PDB entry 6SI8 | electron microscopy, 3.40 A resolution | chains B and D of the 4 polymer chains in the assembly

== Chain B (and D) ==
Protein: Glucose-1-phosphate adenylyltransferase
From: Escherichia coli
Notes: EC 2.7.7.27; chain D of this document is another copy of the same molecule, construct and numbering; everything in this record applies to it too
UniProt: P0A6V1 (GLGC_ECOLI); residues 1-431 here = UniProt positions 1-431
Chain sequence (431 residues; row label = number of the first residue in the row):
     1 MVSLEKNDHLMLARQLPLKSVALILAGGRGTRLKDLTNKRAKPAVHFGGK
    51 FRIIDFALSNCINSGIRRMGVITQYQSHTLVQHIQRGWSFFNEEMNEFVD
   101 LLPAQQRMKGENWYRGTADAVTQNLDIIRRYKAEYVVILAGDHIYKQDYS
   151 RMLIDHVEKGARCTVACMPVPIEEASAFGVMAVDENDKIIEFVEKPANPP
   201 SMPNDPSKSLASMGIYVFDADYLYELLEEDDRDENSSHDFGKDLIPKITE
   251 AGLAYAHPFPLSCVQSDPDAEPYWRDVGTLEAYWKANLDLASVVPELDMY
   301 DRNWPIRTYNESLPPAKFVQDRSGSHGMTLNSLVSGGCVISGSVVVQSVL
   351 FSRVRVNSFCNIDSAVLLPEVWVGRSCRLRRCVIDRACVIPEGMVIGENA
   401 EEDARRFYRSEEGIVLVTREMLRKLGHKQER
Not modelled in the structure: 1-6
Curated features (UniProtKB/Swiss-Prot):
  - binding site (beta-D-fructose 1,6-bisphosphate): Lys-39, Arg-419 to Arg-423, Gln-429 to Arg-431
  - binding site (AMP): Arg-40, His-46, Arg-52, Arg-130, Glu-370, Arg-386
  - binding site (alpha-D-glucose 1-phosphate): Tyr-114, Gly-179, Glu-194, Lys-195, Ser-212
  - site (Could play a key role in the communication between the regulatory and the substrate sites): Gln-74, Trp-113
  - natural variant: Ala-44 (A44T: In SG14 mutant), Arg-67 (R67C: In CL1136 mutant), Pro-295 (P295S: In SG5 mutant), Gly-336 (G336D: In 618 mutant)
  - mutagenesis: Lys-39 (K39E: The level of activation by pyridoxal phosphate and fructose-1,6-phosphate is only approximately 2-fold compared to activation of 15- to 28-fold respectively, for the wild-type ...), Gln-74 (Q74A: Insensitive to activation by fructose-1,6-bisphosphate, but still binds fructose-1,6-bisphosphate with similar affinity as the wild-type ...), Trp-113 (W113A: Insensitive to activation by fructose-1,6-bisphosphate, but still binds fructose-1,6-bisphosphate, with similar affinity as the wild-type ...), Tyr-114 (Y114F: Shows a decrease of affinity for the substrates and less than 2-fold activation by fructose 1,6-bisphosphate in the ADP-glucose synthesis direction ...), Lys-195 (K195E/I/H/R: Decrease of the affinity for alpha-D-glucose 1-phosphate, but no loss in adenylyltransferase activity ...)
Ligand contacts: adenosine monophosphate (AMP): Lys-39, Arg-40, Ala-44, His-46, Arg-52, Thr-79, Glu-370, Arg-386, Ala-387, Arg-419
Reported in the primary citation:
  - binding site for adenosine monophosphate: Arg-40, His-46, Thr-79, Arg-130, Arg-386
  - mutagenesis - Q106A, R115A: decreased catalytic activity on FBP (citing earlier work)
  - mutagenesis - W113A: decreased catalytic activity (citing earlier work)
  - mutagenesis - P103A, W113A, Y114A: increased catalytic activity on adenosine monophosphate (citing earlier work)
  - catalytic residues: Arg-32, Lys-42, Lys-195 (by similarity / conservation)

== Interface between chain B and chain D ==
Pairs across the interface - 45 pairs, chain B then chain D:
  Asn-38(B) / Arg-107(D)
  Gln-74(B) / Gln-106(D)
  Gln-74(B) / Lys-109(D)
  Tyr-75(B) / Gln-106(D)
  Tyr-75(B) / Arg-107(D)
  Gln-76(B) / Gln-105(D)  hydrogen bond
  Gln-76(B) / Gln-106(D)  hydrogen bond (backbone-backbone)
  Gln-76(B) / Arg-107(D)
  Ser-77(B) / Gln-105(D)
  His-78(B) / Leu-101(D)  hydrogen bond (side chain-backbone)
  His-78(B) / Leu-102(D)
  His-78(B) / Gln-105(D)
  His-78(B) / Ile-127(D)
  Gln-82(B) / Asp-100(D)
  Gln-85(B) / Ser-89(D)
  Gln-85(B) / Val-99(D)  hydrogen bond (side chain-backbone)
  Arg-86(B) / Glu-93(D)
  Arg-86(B) / Phe-98(D)
  Arg-86(B) / Asp-100(D)  salt bridge
  Ser-89(B) / Gln-85(D)
  Glu-93(B) / Arg-86(D)
  Glu-93(B) / Tyr-309(D)
  Glu-94(B) / Ser-312(D)
  Phe-98(B) / Arg-86(D)
  Val-99(B) / Gln-85(D)
  Asp-100(B) / Gln-82(D)
  Asp-100(B) / Arg-86(D)  salt bridge
  Leu-101(B) / His-78(D)
  Leu-101(B) / Val-81(D)  hydrophobic
  Leu-102(B) / His-78(D)
  Gln-105(B) / Gln-76(D)  hydrogen bond
  Gln-105(B) / Ser-77(D)
  Gln-105(B) / His-78(D)
  Gln-106(B) / Gln-74(D)
  Gln-106(B) / Tyr-75(D)
  Gln-106(B) / Gln-76(D)  hydrogen bond (backbone-backbone)
  Gln-106(B) / Gln-106(D)  hydrogen bond
  Gln-106(B) / Trp-113(D)
  Arg-107(B) / Asn-38(D)
  Arg-107(B) / Tyr-75(D)
  Arg-107(B) / Gln-76(D)
  Trp-113(B) / Lys-109(D)
  Ile-127(B) / His-78(D)
  Tyr-309(B) / Glu-93(D)
  Ser-312(B) / Glu-94(D)
Other interface residues (no listed pair), chain B (26 interface residues in all): Val-81, Ile-84
Other interface residues (no listed pair), chain D (28 interface residues in all): Ile-84, Trp-88

== Summary ==
26 residues of chain B face 28 of chain D across their interface; the contacts include 7 hydrogen bonds and 2
salt bridges. Polar pairs include Arg-86(B)/Asp-100(D), Gln-76(B)/Gln-105(D) and His-78(B)/Leu-101(D). The
paper reports catalytic residues Arg-32(B), Lys-42(B) and Lys-195(B); P103A, W113A and Y114A of chain B
increase catalytic activity on adenosine monophosphate; 5 substitutions were tested in all.
Both chains are Glucose-1-phosphate adenylyltransferase (Escherichia coli). Entry 6SI8 (Escherichia coli
AGPase in complex with AMP) was determined by electron microscopy (same publication as 6SHJ, 6SHN and 6SHQ).
